8GUJ - chains E and I of the 12 polymer chains in the assembly; structure by electron microscopy, 2.80 A resolution.

Chain E:
Molecule: Histone H3.1
Organism: Homo sapiens
UniProtKB: P68431 (H31_HUMAN); residues 0-135 here correspond to UniProt positions 1-136 (UniProt number = residue number + 1)
Chain sequence (136 residues; each row starts with the number of its first residue; numbering starts at 0):
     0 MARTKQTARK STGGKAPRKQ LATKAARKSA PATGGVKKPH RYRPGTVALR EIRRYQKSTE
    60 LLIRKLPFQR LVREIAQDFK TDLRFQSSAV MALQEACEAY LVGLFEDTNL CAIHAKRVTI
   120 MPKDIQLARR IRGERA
Not modelled in the structure: 0-35, 135
Swiss-Prot annotation at these positions:
  - modified residue: Arg2 (Asymmetric dimethylarginine), Thr3 (Phosphothreonine), Lys4 (Allysine), Gln5 (5-glutamyl dopamine), Thr6 (Phosphothreonine), Arg8 (Citrulline), Lys9 (N6,N6,N6-trimethyllysine), Ser10 (ADP-ribosylserine), Thr11 (Phosphothreonine), Lys14 (N6-(2-hydroxyisobutyryl)lysine), Arg17 (Asymmetric dimethylarginine), Lys18 (N6-(2-hydroxyisobutyryl)lysine), Lys23 (N6-(2-hydroxyisobutyryl)lysine), Arg26 (Citrulline), Lys27 (N6,N6,N6-trimethyllysine), Ser28 (ADP-ribosylserine), Lys36 (N6,N6,N6-trimethyllysine), Lys37 (N6-methyllysine), Tyr41 (Phosphotyrosine), Lys56 (N6,N6,N6-trimethyllysine) and 8 more in UniProt
  - lipidation: Lys18 (N6-decanoyllysine)

Chain I:
Molecule: 147-nt DNA strand
Sequence (147 nucleotides; each row starts with the number of its first residue):
     1 CTGGAGAATC CCGGTGCCGA GGCCGCTCAA TTGGTCGTAG ACAGCTCTAG CACCGCTTAA
    61 ACGCACGTAC GCGCTGTCCC CCGCGTTTTA ACCGCCAAGG GGATTACTCC CTAGTCTCCA
   121 GGCACGTGTC AGATATATAC ATCCTGT

Chain E / chain I interface:
Contacting residue pairs (24):
  Arg40(E) - DT145(I)  phosphate contact
  Tyr41(E) - DC143(I)  phosphate contact
  Tyr41(E) - DC144(I)  sugar contact
  Arg42(E) - DC144(I)  salt bridge to the phosphate
  Pro43(E) - DA69(I)  phosphate contact
  Thr45(E) - DC143(I)  phosphate contact
  Thr45(E) - DC144(I)  hydrogen bond to the phosphate
  Arg63(E) - DA60(I)  sugar contact
  Arg63(E) - DA61(I)  salt bridge to the phosphate
  Arg72(E) - DC51(I)  salt bridge to the phosphate
  Arg83(E) - DG50(I)  sugar contact
  Arg83(E) - DC51(I)  phosphate contact
  Phe84(E) - DG50(I)  sugar contact
  Phe84(E) - DC51(I)  hydrogen bond to the phosphate
  Gln85(E) - DG50(I)  phosphate contact
  Ser86(E) - DG50(I)  phosphate contact
  Lys115(E) - DG71(I)  phosphate contact
  Arg116(E) - DG71(I)  phosphate contact
  Arg116(E) - DC72(I)  salt bridge to the phosphate
  Val117(E) - DC70(I)  phosphate contact
  Val117(E) - DG71(I)  phosphate contact
  Thr118(E) - DG71(I)  hydrogen bond to the phosphate
  Met120(E) - DG71(I)  phosphate contact
  Met120(E) - DC72(I)  phosphate contact
Other interface residues (no listed pair), chain E (21 interface residues in all): Lys37, His39, Arg52, Leu82, Lys122
Other interface residues (no listed pair), chain I (13 interface residues in all): DT68, DG146

In short:
21 residues of chain E face 13 of chain I across their interface; the contacts include 3 hydrogen bonds and 4
salt bridges. Polar contacts include Thr45(E)-DC144(I), Phe84(E)-DC51(I) and Thr118(E)-DG71(I).
Here chain E is Histone H3.1 (Homo sapiens) and chain I is a 147-nt DNA strand. Entry 8GUJ (Bre1-nucleosome
complex (Model II)) was determined by electron microscopy together with 8GUI and 8GUK from the same study.
